PDB entry 4X4N | X-ray diffraction, 2.95 A resolution | chains A and B of the 8 polymer chains in the assembly

# Chain A
Name: CCA-adding enzyme
Organism: Archaeoglobus fulgidus (strain ATCC 49558 / VC-16 / DSM 4304 / JCM 9628 / NBRC 100126)
Notes: EC 2.7.7.72
UniProtKB: O28126 (CCA_ARCFU); residues 1-437 here = UniProt positions 1-437
Amino-acid sequence (457 residues; numbered 1 to 457; the number before each row is that of its first residue):
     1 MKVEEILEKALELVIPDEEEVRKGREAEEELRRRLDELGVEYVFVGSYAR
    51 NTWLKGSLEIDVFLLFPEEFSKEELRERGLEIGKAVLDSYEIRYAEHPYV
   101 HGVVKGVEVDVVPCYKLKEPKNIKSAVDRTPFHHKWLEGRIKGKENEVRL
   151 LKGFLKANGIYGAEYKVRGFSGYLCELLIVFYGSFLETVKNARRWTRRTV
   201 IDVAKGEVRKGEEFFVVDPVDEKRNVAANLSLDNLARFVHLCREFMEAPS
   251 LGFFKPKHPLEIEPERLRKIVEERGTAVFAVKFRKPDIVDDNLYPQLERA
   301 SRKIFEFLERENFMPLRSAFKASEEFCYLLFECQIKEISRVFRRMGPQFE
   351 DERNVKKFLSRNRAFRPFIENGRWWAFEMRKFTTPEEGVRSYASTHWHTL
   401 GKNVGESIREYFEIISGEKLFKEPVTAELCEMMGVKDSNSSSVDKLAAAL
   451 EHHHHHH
Not modelled in the structure: 438-457
Sequence notes: expression tag (438-457)
UniProt features mapped onto this chain:
  - binding site (ATP): Ser47, Arg50, His133, Lys152, Tyr161
  - binding site (CTP): Ser47, Arg50, His133, Lys152, Tyr161
  - binding site (Mg(2+)): Glu59, Asp61, Asp110
  - mutagenesis: Arg50 (R50A: High decrease in both AMP and CMP incorporation), Asp110 (D110A: High decrease in both AMP and CMP incorporation), His133 (H133A: No decrease in both AMP and CMP incorporation), Arg299 to Arg302 (Does not affect the CCA tRNA nucleotidyltransferase activity, while the CCACCA tRNA nucleotidyltransferase activity is strongly reduced)
Ligand contacts: guanosine (GMP): Gly346, Pro347, Gln348, Asp351, Asn354, Arg373
Reported in the primary citation:
  - mutagenesis - R299A/R302A (10-100x): decreased catalytic activity on unstable arginyl-tRNATCG minihelix
  - catalytic residues: Asp110, Arg224 (citing earlier work)

# Chain B
Molecule: G70A tRNA minihelix
Sequence (32 nucleotides; each row starts with the number of its first residue):
     1 GGCCGCGGCAGGUUCGAAUCCUGCCGCGAUCG
Ligand contacts: guanosine-5'-monophosphate (5GP): U13, U14, G16, A17, U19

# Chain A / chain B interface
Residue-residue contacts - 47 pairs, chain A then chain B:
  Tyr94(A) with G32(B), sugar contact
  Ala95(A) with G32(B), hydrogen bond to the base
  Glu96(A) with G32(B), base contact
  Tyr99(A) with G32(B), phosphate contact
  Ala163(A) with C31(B), sugar contact
  Glu164(A) with C31(B), phosphate contact
  Tyr165(A) with G2(B), base contact; C3(B), hydrogen bond to the base; U30(B), hydrogen bond to the base; C31(B), sugar contact
  Arg224(A) with U30(B), salt bridge to the phosphate; C31(B), salt bridge to the phosphate
  Ala228(A) with U30(B), sugar contact
  Asn229(A) with U30(B), hydrogen bond to the sugar; C31(B), sugar contact
  Asp291(A) with C31(B), hydrogen bond to the sugar; G32(B), sugar contact
  Asn292(A) with G1(B), hydrogen bond to the base; G2(B), hydrogen bond to the sugar
  Pro295(A) with C3(B), sugar contact
  Gln296(A) with G2(B), hydrogen bond to the phosphate; C3(B), sugar contact
  Arg299(A) with C4(B), salt bridge to the phosphate
  Arg302(A) with C4(B), salt bridge to the phosphate
  Lys303(A) with U22(B), salt bridge to the phosphate
  Arg310(A) with C21(B), sugar contact
  Arg344(A) with U14(B), sugar contact
  Met345(A) with C15(B), hydrogen bond to the base
  Gly346(A) with C15(B), hydrogen bond to the base
  Pro347(A) with C15(B), base contact
  Asn354(A) with C15(B), hydrogen bond to the sugar
  Lys357(A) with C15(B), sugar contact
  Phe358(A) with C15(B), base contact
  Arg361(A) with U14(B), salt bridge to the phosphate; C15(B), salt bridge to the phosphate
  Arg363(A) with C15(B), salt bridge to the phosphate
  Tyr392(A) with U22(B), hydrogen bond to the phosphate
  His396(A) with C21(B), hydrogen bond to the sugar; U22(B), phosphate contact
  His398(A) with U22(B), hydrogen bond to the phosphate; G23(B), phosphate contact
  Thr399(A) with U22(B), phosphate contact; G23(B), phosphate contact
  Gly401(A) with C3(B), phosphate contact
  Lys402(A) with G2(B), phosphate contact; C3(B), hydrogen bond to the phosphate
  Asn403(A) with G2(B), sugar contact
Also at the interface, not in a pair above, chain A (35 interface residues in all): Arg168
Also at the interface, not in a pair above, chain B (14 interface residues in all): G16, C20

# Summary
35 residues of chain A and 14 residues of chain B are in contact; the contacts include 15 hydrogen bonds and 8
salt bridges. Polar contacts include Ala95(A)-G32(B), Tyr165(A)-C3(B) and Tyr165(A)-U30(B). Bound to chain A:
guanosine. From the paper: catalytic residues Asp110(A) and Arg224(A); R299A/R302A of chain A reduce catalytic
activity on unstable arginyl-tRNATCG minihelix.
Here chain A is CCA-adding enzyme (Archaeoglobus fulgidus (strain ATCC 49558 / VC-16 / DSM 4304 / JCM 9628 /
NBRC 100126)) and chain B is G70A tRNA minihelix. Entry 4X4N (Crystal structure of the A.fulgidus CCA-adding
enzyme in complex with a G70A arginyl-tRNA minihelix) was determined by X-ray diffraction (same publication as
4X4O, 4X4P, 4X4Q, 4X4R, 4X4S, 4X4T, 4X4U and 4X4V).
